PDB entry 8VWT | electron microscopy, 3.30 A resolution | chains A and I of the 11 polymer chains in the assembly

# Chain A
Protein: Histone H3.2
Source organism: Homo sapiens
UniProtKB: Q71DI3 (H32_HUMAN); residues 1-135 here correspond to UniProt positions 2-136 (UniProt number = residue number + 1)
Amino-acid sequence (135 residues; row label = number of the first residue in the row):
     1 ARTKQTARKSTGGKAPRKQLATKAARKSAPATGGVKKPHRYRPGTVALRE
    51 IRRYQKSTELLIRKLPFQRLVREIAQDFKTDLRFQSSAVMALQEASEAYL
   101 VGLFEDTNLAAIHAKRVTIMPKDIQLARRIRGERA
Not modelled in the structure: 1-37, 135
Differences from the reference sequence: engineered mutation Ala-110 (Cys111 in Q71DI3)
Curated features (UniProtKB/Swiss-Prot):
  - modified residue: Arg-2 (Asymmetric dimethylarginine), Thr-3 (Phosphothreonine), Lys-4 (Allysine), Gln-5 (5-glutamyl dopamine), Thr-6 (Phosphothreonine), Arg-8 (Citrulline), Lys-9 (N6,N6,N6-trimethyllysine), Ser-10 (ADP-ribosylserine), Thr-11 (Phosphothreonine), Lys-14 (N6-(2-hydroxyisobutyryl)lysine), Arg-17 (Asymmetric dimethylarginine), Lys-18 (N6-(2-hydroxyisobutyryl)lysine), Lys-23 (N6-(2-hydroxyisobutyryl)lysine), Arg-26 (Citrulline), Lys-27 (N6,N6,N6-trimethyllysine), Ser-28 (ADP-ribosylserine), Lys-36 (N6,N6,N6-trimethyllysine), Lys-37 (N6-methyllysine), Tyr-41 (Phosphotyrosine), Lys-56 (N6,N6,N6-trimethyllysine) and 8 more in UniProt
  - lipidation: Lys-18 (N6-decanoyllysine)

# Chain I
Molecule: 601 I strand (non-damaged strand)
Sequence (147 nucleotides; numbered 1 to 147; the number before each row is that of its first residue):
     1 ATCGAGAATCCCGGTGCCGAGGCCGCTCAATTGGTCGTAGACAGCTCTAG
    51 CACCGCTTAAACGCACGTACGCGCTGTCCCCCGCGTTTTAACCGCCAAGG
   101 GGATTACTCCCTAGTCTCCAGGCACGTGTCAGATCTATACATCCGAT

# Chain A / chain I interface
Contacting residue pairs - 21 pairs, chain A then chain I:
  Arg-40(A) with DC66(I), base contact
  Arg-42(A) with DA69(I), salt bridge to the phosphate; DG145(I), phosphate contact
  Thr-45(A) with DC144(I), phosphate contact; DG145(I), hydrogen bond to the phosphate
  Arg-52(A) with DC144(I), salt bridge to the phosphate
  Arg-63(A) with DA60(I), phosphate contact; DA61(I), salt bridge to the phosphate
  Arg-72(A) with DC51(I), salt bridge to the phosphate
  Arg-83(A) with DG50(I), phosphate contact; DC51(I), phosphate contact
  Phe-84(A) with DG50(I), phosphate contact; DC51(I), hydrogen bond to the phosphate
  Gln-85(A) with DG50(I), phosphate contact
  Ser-86(A) with DG50(I), phosphate contact
  Lys-115(A) with DG71(I), phosphate contact
  Arg-116(A) with DG71(I), phosphate contact
  Val-117(A) with DC70(I), sugar contact; DG71(I), hydrogen bond to the phosphate
  Thr-118(A) with DC70(I), phosphate contact; DG71(I), hydrogen bond to the phosphate
Other interface residues (no listed pair), chain A (18 interface residues in all): Tyr-41, Pro-43, Leu-82, Met-120
Other interface residues (no listed pair), chain I (13 interface residues in all): DA65, DC72, DA146

# In short
18 residues of chain A and 13 residues of chain I are in contact, with 4 hydrogen bonds and 4 salt bridges.
Polar contacts include Thr-45(A)/DG145(I), Phe-84(A)/DC51(I) and Val-117(A)/DG71(I).
Here chain A is Histone H3.2 (Homo sapiens) and chain I is 601 I strand (non-damaged strand). Entry 8VWT (OGG1
bound to a nucleosome containing 8oxoG at SHL-6 (composite map)) was determined by electron microscopy
together with 8VWS, 8VWU and 8VWV from the same study.
